7YH7 - chains A and V of the 9 polymer chains in the assembly; structure by electron microscopy, 3.30 A resolution.

# Chain A
Protein: Spike glycoprotein
From: Severe acute respiratory syndrome coronavirus 2
UniProtKB: P0DTC2 (SPIKE_SARS2); numbering as in UniProt (aligned over 12-1210)
Sequence (1199 residues; each row starts with the number of its first residue):
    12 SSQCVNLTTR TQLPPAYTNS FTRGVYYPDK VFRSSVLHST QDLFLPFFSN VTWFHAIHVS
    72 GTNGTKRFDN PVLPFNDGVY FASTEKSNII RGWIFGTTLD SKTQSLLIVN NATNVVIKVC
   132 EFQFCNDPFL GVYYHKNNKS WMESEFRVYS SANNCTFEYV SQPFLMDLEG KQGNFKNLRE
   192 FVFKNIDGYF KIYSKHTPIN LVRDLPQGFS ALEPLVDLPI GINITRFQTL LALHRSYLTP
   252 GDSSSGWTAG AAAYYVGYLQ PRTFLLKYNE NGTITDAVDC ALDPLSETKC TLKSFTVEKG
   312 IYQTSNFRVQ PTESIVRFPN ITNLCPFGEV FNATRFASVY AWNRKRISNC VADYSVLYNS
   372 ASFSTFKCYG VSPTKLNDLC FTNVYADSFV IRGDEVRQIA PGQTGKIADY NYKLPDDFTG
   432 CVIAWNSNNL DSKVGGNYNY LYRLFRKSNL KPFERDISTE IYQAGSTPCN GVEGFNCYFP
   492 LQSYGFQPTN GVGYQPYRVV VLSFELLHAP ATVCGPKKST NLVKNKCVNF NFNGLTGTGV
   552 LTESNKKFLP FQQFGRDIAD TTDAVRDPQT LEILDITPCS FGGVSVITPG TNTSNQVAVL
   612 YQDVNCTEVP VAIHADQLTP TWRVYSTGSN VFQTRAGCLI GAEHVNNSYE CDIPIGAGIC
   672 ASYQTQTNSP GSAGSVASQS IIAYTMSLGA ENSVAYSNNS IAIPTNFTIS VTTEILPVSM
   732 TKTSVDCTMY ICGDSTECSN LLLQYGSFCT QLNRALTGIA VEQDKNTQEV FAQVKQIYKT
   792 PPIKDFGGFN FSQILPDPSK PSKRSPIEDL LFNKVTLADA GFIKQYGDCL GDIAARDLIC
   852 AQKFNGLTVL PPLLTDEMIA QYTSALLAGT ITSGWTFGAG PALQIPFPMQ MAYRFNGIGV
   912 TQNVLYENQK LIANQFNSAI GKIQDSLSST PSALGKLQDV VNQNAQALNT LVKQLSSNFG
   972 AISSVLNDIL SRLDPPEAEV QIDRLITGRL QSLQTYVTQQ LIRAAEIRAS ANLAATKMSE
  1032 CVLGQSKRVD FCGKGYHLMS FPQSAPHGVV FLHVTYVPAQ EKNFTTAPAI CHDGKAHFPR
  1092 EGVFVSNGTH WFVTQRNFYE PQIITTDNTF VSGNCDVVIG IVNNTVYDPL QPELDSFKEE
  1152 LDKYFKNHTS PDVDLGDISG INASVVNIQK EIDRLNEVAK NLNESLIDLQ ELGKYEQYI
Unresolved in the structure: 12-26, 68-81, 96-99, 108-115, 122-124, 135-166, 173-187, 211-214, 232-236, 243-263, 621-640, 677-691, 827-855, 1142-1210
Construct notes: engineered mutation Gly-682 (Arg in P0DTC2), Ser-683 (Arg in P0DTC2), Gly-685 (Arg in P0DTC2), Pro-817 (Phe in P0DTC2), Pro-892 (Ala in P0DTC2), Pro-899 (Ala in P0DTC2), Pro-942 (Ala in P0DTC2), Pro-986 (Lys in P0DTC2), Pro-987 (Val in P0DTC2)
Disulfide bonds: Cys-291/Cys-301, Cys-336/Cys-361, Cys-379/Cys-432, Cys-391/Cys-525, Cys-480/Cys-488, Cys-538/Cys-590, Cys-617/Cys-649, Cys-662/Cys-671, Cys-738/Cys-760, Cys-743/Cys-749, Cys-1032/Cys-1043, Cys-1082/Cys-1126
Covalent attachments: N-acetylglucosamine (NAG) linked to Asn-61, Asn-282, Asn-331, Asn-343, Asn-616, Asn-657, Asn-709, Asn-801, Asn-1074, Asn-1098, Asn-1134
UniProt features mapped onto this chain:
  - region: Asn-280 to Cys-301 (Putative superantigen), Arg-403 to Asp-405 (Integrin-binding motif), Asn-448 to Phe-456 (Immunodominant HLA epitope recognized by the CD8+), Pro-681, Ala-684 (Putative superantigen), Ser-816 to Tyr-837 (Fusion peptide 1), Lys-835 to Phe-855 (Fusion peptide 2), Asp-1163 to Glu-1202 (Heptad repeat 2)
  - site: Arg-815, Ser-816 (Cleavage)
  - glycosylation: Asn-17 (N-linked (GlcNAc...) (complex) asparagine), Asn-61 (N-linked (GlcNAc...) (hybrid) asparagine), Asn-74 (N-linked (GlcNAc...) (complex) asparagine), Asn-122 (N-linked (GlcNAc...) (hybrid) asparagine), Asn-149 (N-linked (GlcNAc...) (complex) asparagine), Asn-165 (N-linked (GlcNAc...) (complex) asparagine), Asn-234 (N-linked (GlcNAc...) (high mannose) asparagine), Asn-282 (N-linked (GlcNAc...) (complex) asparagine), Thr-323 (O-linked (GalNAc) threonine), Ser-325 (O-linked (HexNAc...) serine), Asn-331 (N-linked (GlcNAc...) (complex) asparagine), Asn-343 (N-linked (GlcNAc...) (complex) asparagine), Asn-603 (N-linked (GlcNAc...) (hybrid) asparagine), Asn-616 (N-linked (GlcNAc...) (complex) asparagine), Asn-657 (N-linked (GlcNAc...) (complex) asparagine), Thr-676 (O-linked (GlcNAc...) threonine), Thr-678 (O-linked (GlcNAc...) threonine), Asn-709 (N-linked (GlcNAc...) (high mannose) asparagine), Asn-717 (N-linked (GlcNAc...) (hybrid) asparagine), Asn-801 (N-linked (GlcNAc...) (hybrid) asparagine) and 6 more in UniProt
  - natural variant: Ser-13 (S13I: In strain: Epsilon/B.1.427/B.1.429), Leu-18 (L18F: In strain: Beta/B.1.351, Gamma/P.1 and 1 more), Thr-19 (T19I: In strain: Omicron/BQ.1.1, Omicron/XBB.1.5 and 1 more; T19R: In strain: Delta/B.1.617.2, Omicron/BA.2 and 4 more), Thr-20 (T20N: In strain: Gamma/P.1), Leu-24 to Ala-27 (sequence variant, change not given here; In strain: Omicron/BA.2, Omicron/BA.2.12.1 and 6 more), Pro-26 (P26S: In strain: Gamma/P.1), Gln-52 (Q52H: In strain: Omicron/EG.5.1), Ala-67 (A67V: In strain: Eta/B.1.525, Omicron/BA.1), His-69 to Val-70 (deletion: In strain: Alpha/B.1.1.7, Eta/B.1.525 and 5 more), Gly-75 (G75V: In strain: Lambda/C.37), Thr-76 (T76I: In strain: Lambda/C.37), Asp-80 (D80A: In strain: Beta/B.1.351), 81 further natural variant entries in UniProt
  - mutagenesis: His-69 to Val-70 (Increased incorporation of cleaved spike into virions), Asn-121 (N121Q: Partial loss of biliverdin affinity), Arg-190 (R190K: Partial loss of biliverdin affinity), Asn-234 (N234Q: Increased resistance to neutralizing antibodies), Asn-331 (N331Q: Reduced viral infectivity), Asn-343 (N343Q: Reduced viral infectivity), Leu-452 (L452R: Increased resistance to neutralizing antibodies. Decreases HLA binding to NF9 epitope. Increased binding affinity to human ACE2), Tyr-453 (Y453F: Decreased HLA binding to NF9 epitope. Increased binding affinity to human ACE2), Ala-475 (A475V: Increased resistance to neutralizing antibodies), Val-483 (V483A: Increased resistance to neutralizing antibodies), Glu-484 (E484D: Increased replication in human TMEM106B overexpressing cells), Phe-490 (F490L: Increased resistance to neutralizing antibodies and human covalescent sera neutralization), 12 further mutagenesis entries in UniProt
What the authors report for this chain:
  - mutagenesis - S443N: decreased binding to NIV-8 Fab heavy chain (chain V)

# Chain V
Protein: NIV-8 Fab heavy chain
From: Homo sapiens
Notes: antibody fragment or engineered binder
Sequence (125 residues; numbered 1 to 125; the number before each row is that of its first residue):
     1 EVQLVESGGG VVQPGRSLRL SCAASGFKFS KFAMHWVRQA PGKGPEWVAV ISYDGNQYHS
    61 ADSVKGRFTI SRDNSFNTLY LQMNSLGPED TAVYYCARDG PDTSGYYANI YFDFWGQGTL
   121 VTVSS
Disulfide bonds: Cys-22/Cys-96

# How chain A and chain V interact
Residue-residue contacts (23):
  Arg-346(A) / Thr-103(V)
  Arg-346(A) / Ser-104(V)  hydrogen bond (side chain-backbone)
  Arg-346(A) / Tyr-106(V)
  Arg-346(A) / Tyr-107(V)  hydrogen bond
  Leu-441(A) / Tyr-106(V)
  Leu-441(A) / Tyr-107(V)  hydrogen bond (backbone-backbone)
  Leu-441(A) / Ala-108(V)
  Ser-443(A) / Ala-108(V)
  Lys-444(A) / Asp-99(V)  salt bridge
  Lys-444(A) / Tyr-107(V)
  Lys-444(A) / Ala-108(V)
  Lys-444(A) / Ile-110(V)
  Val-445(A) / Ile-110(V)  hydrophobic
  Gly-446(A) / Ser-52(V)
  Asn-448(A) / Tyr-107(V)
  Tyr-449(A) / Ser-52(V)  hydrogen bond
  Tyr-449(A) / Tyr-53(V)  hydrophobic
  Tyr-449(A) / Gln-57(V)  hydrogen bond
  Asn-450(A) / Tyr-107(V)
  Tyr-451(A) / Tyr-107(V)
  Gln-498(A) / Gln-57(V)  hydrogen bond
  Gln-498(A) / Tyr-58(V)  hydrogen bond (side chain-backbone)
  Thr-500(A) / His-59(V)
Also at the interface, not in a pair above, chain A (17 interface residues in all): Thr-345, Asn-440, Asp-442, Gly-447, Asn-501
Also at the interface, not in a pair above, chain V (15 interface residues in all): Val-50, Asp-54, Asn-109

# Summary
17 residues of chain A and 15 residues of chain V are in contact; the contacts include 7 hydrogen bonds and 1
salt bridge. Polar contacts include Lys-444(A)/Asp-99(V), Arg-346(A)/Ser-104(V) and Arg-346(A)/Tyr-107(V). The
paper reports that S443N of chain A reduces binding to NIV-8 Fab heavy chain (chain V).
Chain A is Spike glycoprotein (Severe acute respiratory syndrome coronavirus 2) and chain V is NIV-8 Fab heavy
chain (Homo sapiens); the structure, SARS-CoV-2 spike in complex with neutralizing antibody NIV-8 (state 2),
was determined by electron microscopy (same publication as 8HES and 7YH6).
